Entry 5DLJ (X-ray diffraction, 2.60 A resolution); this record covers chains D and G of the 8 polymer chains in the assembly.

== Chain D ==
Name: CRISPR-associated endonuclease Cas1
From: Escherichia coli K12
Notes: EC 3.1.-.-
UniProtKB: Q46896 (CAS1_ECOLI); residue numbers follow UniProt; this construct covers 2-281
Amino-acid sequence (280 residues; numbered 2 to 281; the number before each row is that of its first residue):
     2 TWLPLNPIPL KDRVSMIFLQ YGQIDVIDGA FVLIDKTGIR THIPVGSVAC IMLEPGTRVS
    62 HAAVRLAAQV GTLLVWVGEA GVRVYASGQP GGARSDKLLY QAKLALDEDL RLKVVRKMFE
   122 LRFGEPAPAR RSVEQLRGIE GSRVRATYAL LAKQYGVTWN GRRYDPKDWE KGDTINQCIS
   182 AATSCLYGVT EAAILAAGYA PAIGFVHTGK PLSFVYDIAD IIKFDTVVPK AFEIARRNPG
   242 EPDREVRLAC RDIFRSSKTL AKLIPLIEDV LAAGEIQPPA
Not modelled in the structure: 2-14
UniProt features mapped onto this chain:
  - binding site (Mg(2+)): Glu141, His208, Asp221
What the authors report for this chain:
  - binding site for 39-mer DNA N1-F (chain G): Trp3, Tyr22, Val27, Asp29, Gly30, Arg59, Ser61, Glu80, Arg84, Tyr86, Arg163, Trp170, Thr184, Tyr188, His208, Tyr217, Arg245, Arg248

== Chain G ==
Molecule: 39-mer DNA N1-F
Sequence (39 nucleotides; each row starts with the number of its first residue):
     1 TTTTTTCGTA GCTGAGGGCC TCAGCTACGT TTTTTTTTT

== How chain D and chain G interact ==
Pairs across the interface (49; chain D residue first):
  Tyr22(D) - DG29(G)  hydrogen bond to the base
  Pro56(D) - DG29(G)  base contact
  Pro56(D) - DT30(G)  phosphate contact
  Gly57(D) - DG29(G)  base contact
  Gly79(D) - DT30(G)  phosphate contact
  Glu80(D) - DG29(G)  sugar contact
  Glu80(D) - DT30(G)  hydrogen bond to the phosphate
  Val83(D) - DT30(G)  phosphate contact
  Arg84(D) - DT30(G)  phosphate contact
  Arg84(D) - DT31(G)  salt bridge to the phosphate
  Arg84(D) - DT32(G)  hydrogen bond to the sugar
  Tyr86(D) - DT30(G)  hydrogen bond to the phosphate
  Arg138(D) - DT35(G)  hydrogen bond to the base
  Arg146(D) - DT37(G)  salt bridge to the phosphate
  Arg146(D) - DT38(G)  phosphate contact
  Arg146(D) - DT39(G)  salt bridge to the phosphate
  Ala150(D) - DT39(G)  sugar contact
  Trp160(D) - DT38(G)  base contact
  Asn161(D) - DT38(G)  sugar contact
  Gly162(D) - DT38(G)  sugar contact
  Arg163(D) - DT34(G)  salt bridge to the phosphate
  Arg163(D) - DT36(G)  base contact
  Arg163(D) - DT37(G)  phosphate contact
  Arg164(D) - DT36(G)  base contact
  Tyr165(D) - DT33(G)  base contact
  Tyr165(D) - DT34(G)  sugar contact
  Tyr165(D) - DT36(G)  stacking on the base
  Asp166(D) - DT33(G)  hydrogen bond to the base
  Pro167(D) - DT33(G)  base contact
  Pro167(D) - DT36(G)  base contact
  Trp170(D) - DT32(G)  stacking on the base
  Trp170(D) - DT33(G)  base contact
  Ser181(D) - DT33(G)  hydrogen bond to the sugar
  Ala182(D) - DT32(G)  base contact
  Thr184(D) - DT33(G)  sugar contact
  Thr184(D) - DT34(G)  hydrogen bond to the phosphate
  Ser185(D) - DT32(G)  hydrogen bond to the phosphate
  Ser185(D) - DT33(G)  sugar contact
  Tyr188(D) - DT33(G)  phosphate contact
  Tyr188(D) - DT34(G)  hydrogen bond to the phosphate
  His208(D) - DT34(G)  phosphate contact
  His208(D) - DT35(G)  salt bridge to the phosphate
  Lys211(D) - DT34(G)  base contact
  Tyr217(D) - DT34(G)  hydrogen bond to the base
  Asp244(D) - DT32(G)  base contact
  Arg245(D) - DC28(G)  phosphate contact
  Arg245(D) - DG29(G)  salt bridge to the phosphate
  Arg248(D) - DG29(G)  salt bridge to the phosphate
  Arg248(D) - DT30(G)  hydrogen bond to the sugar
Other interface residues (no listed pair), chain D (35 interface residues in all): Ala147, Lys168, Asp169, Leu249

== Summary ==
Chain D and chain G form an interface of 35 and 12 residues respectively; the contacts include 12 hydrogen
bonds, 7 salt bridges and 2 aromatic stacking contacts. Polar contacts include Tyr22(D)-DG29(G),
Arg138(D)-DT35(G) and Asp166(D)-DT33(G). The paper reports a binding site for 39-mer DNA N1-F (chain G) at
Trp3(D), Tyr22(D) and Val27(D) among others.
Here chain D is CRISPR-associated endonuclease Cas1 (Escherichia coli K12) and chain G is a 39-mer DNA N1-F.
Entry 5DLJ (Crystal Structure of Cas-DNA-N1 complex) was determined by X-ray diffraction together with 5DQT,
5DQU and 5DQZ from the same study.
